Entry 8RJL (electron microscopy, 3.34 A resolution); this record covers chains C and Q of the 18 polymer chains in the assembly.

[Chain C (and Q)]
Protein: Citrate synthase
Organism: Synechococcus elongatus PCC 7942
Notes: chain Q of this document is another copy of the same molecule, construct and numbering; everything in this record applies to it too
UniProtKB: Q31QM5 (Q31QM5_SYNE7); residues 1-386 here = UniProt positions 1-386
Chain sequence (394 residues; row label = number of the first residue in the row):
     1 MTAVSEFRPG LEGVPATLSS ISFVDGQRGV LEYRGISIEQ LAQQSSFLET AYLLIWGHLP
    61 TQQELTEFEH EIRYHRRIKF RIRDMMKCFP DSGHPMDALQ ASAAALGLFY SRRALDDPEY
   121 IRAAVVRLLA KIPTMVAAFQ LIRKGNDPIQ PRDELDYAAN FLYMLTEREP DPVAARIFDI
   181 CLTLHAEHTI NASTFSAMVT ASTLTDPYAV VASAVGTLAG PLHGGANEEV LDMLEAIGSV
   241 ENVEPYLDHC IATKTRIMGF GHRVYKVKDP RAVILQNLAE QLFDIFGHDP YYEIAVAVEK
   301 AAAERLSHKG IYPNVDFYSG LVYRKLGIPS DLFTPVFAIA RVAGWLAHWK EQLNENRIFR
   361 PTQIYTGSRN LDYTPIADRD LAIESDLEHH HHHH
Not modelled in the structure: 1-4, 113-117, 220-313, 377-394 (chain Q: 1-4, 113-117, 220-312, 376-394)
Differences from the reference sequence: engineered mutation Arg-369 (His in Q31QM5); expression tag (387-394)
From the paper describing this entry:
  - mutagenesis - L18Q: unchanged catalytic activity on saturating substrate conditions

[Interface between chain C and chain Q]
Pairs across the interface (14):
  Ser-5(C) with Ile-364(Q)
  Glu-6(C) with Tyr-365(Q); Arg-369(Q), salt bridge
  Phe-7(C) with Tyr-365(Q); Thr-366(Q), hydrogen bond (backbone-side chain)
  Pro-9(C) with Thr-366(Q)
  Ile-364(C) with Ser-5(Q)
  Tyr-365(C) with Glu-6(Q); Phe-7(Q), hydrogen bond (backbone-backbone)
  Thr-366(C) with Phe-7(Q); Arg-8(Q); Pro-9(Q)
  Gly-367(C) with Arg-8(Q), hydrogen bond (backbone-side chain)
  Arg-369(C) with Glu-6(Q), salt bridge

[Summary]
The chain C/chain Q interface involves 9 residues from each chain; the contacts include 3 hydrogen bonds and 2
salt bridges. Polar pairs include Glu-6(C)/Arg-369(Q), Phe-7(C)/Thr-366(Q) and Gly-367(C)/Arg-8(Q). The paper
reports that L18Q of chain C leaves catalytic activity on saturating substrate conditions unchanged.
Both chains are Citrate synthase (Synechococcus elongatus PCC 7942). Entry 8RJL (Structure of a first order
Sierpinski triangle formed by the H369R mutant of the citrate synthase ...) was determined by electron
microscopy, deposited together with 8BP7, 8BEI, 8RJK and 8AN1.
